Entry 6PBS (X-ray diffraction, 2.50 A resolution); this record covers chains A and E of the 3 polymer chains in the assembly.

== Chain A ==
Protein: ATP-dependent Clp protease ATP-binding subunit ClpC1
Source organism: Mycobacterium tuberculosis
Reference sequence: P9WPC9 (CLPC1_MYCTU); residues 1-145 here = UniProt positions 1-145
Amino-acid sequence (158 residues; each row starts with the number of its first residue):
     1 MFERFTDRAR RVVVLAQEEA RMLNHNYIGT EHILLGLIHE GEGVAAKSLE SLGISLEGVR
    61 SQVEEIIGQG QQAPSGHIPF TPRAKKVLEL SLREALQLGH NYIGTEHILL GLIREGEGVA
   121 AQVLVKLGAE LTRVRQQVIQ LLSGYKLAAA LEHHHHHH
Disordered / not traced: 145-158
Sequence notes: expression tag (146-158)
Reported in the primary citation:
  - conformationally variable residues (loop rearrangement): Met1 to Arg4, His77
  - binding site for ecumicin: Met1 to Glu3, Leu92, Leu96
  - binding site for ecumicin (chain E): Val14, Gln17, His77, Lys85
  - mutagenesis - M1DEL (62-fold), V14A (14-fold), Q17A, K85A: decreased binding to ECU
  - mutagenesis - M1DEL, V14A, Q17A (17-fold), K85A: decreased binding to RUF-I
  - mutagenesis - L92S/L96P: abolished binding to ECU
  - mutagenesis - L92S/L96P: abolished binding to OMS-A
  - contacts within the chain: Arg4-Ile103

== Chain E ==
Protein: ecumicin
Amino-acid sequence (13 residues; row label = number of the first residue in the row):
     1 XVXTXVLVVX VXV
Modified residues: O7G (N,N-dimethyl-L-valine) at position 1, WZJ (N-methyl-L-alloisoleucine) at position 3, NZC (N-methylidene-L-threonine) at position 5, O7D (4-methoxy-N-methyl-L-tryptophan) at position 10, H14 ((2S,3R)-beta-hydroxy-phenylalanine) at position 12; Leu7 (N-methylleucine; MLE); Val9 (N-methylvaline; MVA)

== Interface between chain A and chain E ==
Contacting residue pairs - 11 pairs, chain A then chain E:
  Val13(A) with H14_12(E)
  Val14(A) with NZC_5(E); H14_12(E)
  Gln17(A) with H14_12(E)
  His77(A) with O7D_10(E); Val11(E); H14_12(E), hydrogen bond (side chain-backbone)
  Phe80(A) with O7D_10(E); H14_12(E)
  Lys85(A) with O7D_10(E)
  Leu88(A) with O7D_10(E)
Also at the interface, not in a pair above, chain E (6 interface residues in all): WZJ_3, Leu7

== Overview ==
7 residues of chain A and 6 residues of chain E are in contact, with 1 hydrogen bond. The hydrogen-bonded pair
is His77(A)-H14_12(E). The paper reports a binding site for ecumicin (chain E) at Val14(A), Gln17(A) and
His77(A) among others; M1DEL, V14A and Q17A of chain A, among others, reduce binding to ECU; 5 substitutions
were tested in all.
Chain A is ATP-dependent Clp protease ATP-binding subunit ClpC1 (Mycobacterium tuberculosis) and chain E is
ecumicin; the structure, Structure of ClpC1-NTD in complex with Ecumicin, was determined by X-ray diffraction,
deposited together with 6PBA, 6PBQ and 6UCR.
